7EY9 - chains s and R of the 36 polymer chains in the assembly; structure by electron microscopy, 3.40 A resolution.

# Chain s
Protein: Tail tubular protein gp12
Organism: Escherichia phage T7
UniProt: P03747 (TUBE2_BPT7); numbering as in UniProt (aligned over 1-794)
Chain sequence (794 residues; each row starts with the number of its first residue):
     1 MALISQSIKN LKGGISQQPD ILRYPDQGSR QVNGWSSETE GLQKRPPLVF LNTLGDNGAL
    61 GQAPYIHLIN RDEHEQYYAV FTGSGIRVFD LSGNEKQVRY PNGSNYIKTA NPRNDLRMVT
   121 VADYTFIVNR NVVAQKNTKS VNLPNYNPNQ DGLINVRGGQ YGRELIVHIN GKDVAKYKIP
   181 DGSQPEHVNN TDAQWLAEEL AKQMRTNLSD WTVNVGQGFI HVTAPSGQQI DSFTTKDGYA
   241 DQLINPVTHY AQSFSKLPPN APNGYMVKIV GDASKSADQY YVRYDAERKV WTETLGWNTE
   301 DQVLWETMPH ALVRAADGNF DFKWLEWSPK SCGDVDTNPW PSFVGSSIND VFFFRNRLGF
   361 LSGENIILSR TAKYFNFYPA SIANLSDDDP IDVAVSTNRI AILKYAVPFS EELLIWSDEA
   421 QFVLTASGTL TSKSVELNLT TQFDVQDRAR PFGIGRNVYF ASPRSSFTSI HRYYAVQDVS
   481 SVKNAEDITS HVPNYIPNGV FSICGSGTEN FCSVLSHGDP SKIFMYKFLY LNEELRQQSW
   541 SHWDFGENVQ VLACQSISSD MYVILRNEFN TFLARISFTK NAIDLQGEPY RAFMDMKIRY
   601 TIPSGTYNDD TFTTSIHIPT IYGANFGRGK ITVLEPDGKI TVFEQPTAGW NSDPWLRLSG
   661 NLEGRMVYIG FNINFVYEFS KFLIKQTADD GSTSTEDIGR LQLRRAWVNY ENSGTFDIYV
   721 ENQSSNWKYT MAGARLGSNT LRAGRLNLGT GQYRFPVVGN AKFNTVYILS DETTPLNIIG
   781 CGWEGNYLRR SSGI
Disordered / not traced: 1-2

# Chain R
Protein: Tail tubular protein gp11
Organism: Escherichia phage T7
UniProt: P03746 (TUBE1_BPT7); residue numbers follow UniProt; this construct covers 1-196
Chain sequence (196 residues; numbered 1 to 196; the number before each row is that of its first residue):
     1 MRSYDMNVET AAELSAVNDI LASIGEPPVS TLEGDANADA ANARRILNKI NRQIQSRGWT
    61 FNIEEGITLL PDVYSNLIVY SDDYLSLMST SGQSIYVNRG GYVYDRTSQS DRFDSGITVN
   121 IIRLRDYDEM PECFRYWIVT KASRQFNNRF FGAPEVEGVL QEEEDEARRL CMEYEMDYGG
   181 YNMLDGDAFT SGLLTR
Disordered / not traced: 1

# Interface between chain s and chain R
Pairs across the interface (19):
  Leu3(s) - Phe151(R)  hydrophobic
  Leu3(s) - Gly152(R)
  Leu3(s) - Ala153(R)
  Arg704(s) - Arg149(R)  hydrogen bond (side chain-backbone)
  Arg704(s) - Phe150(R)  hydrogen bond (side chain-backbone)
  Arg705(s) - Glu26(R)  salt bridge
  Arg705(s) - Asp39(R)  salt bridge
  Trp727(s) - Asp35(R)
  Trp727(s) - Ala36(R)
  Lys728(s) - Ala36(R)
  Tyr729(s) - Ala36(R)
  Tyr729(s) - Asn37(R)
  Tyr729(s) - Ala38(R)  hydrogen bond (side chain-backbone)
  Pro756(s) - Asn37(R)
  Pro756(s) - Asp39(R)
  Val758(s) - Phe150(R)  hydrophobic
  Glu784(s) - Phe151(R)
  Asn786(s) - Phe150(R)
  Asn786(s) - Gly152(R)
Interface residues without a listed pair, chain R (12 interface residues in all): Asn42

# Overview
The interface between chain s and chain R involves 10 residues on one side and 12 on the other; the contacts
include 3 hydrogen bonds and 2 salt bridges. Polar pairs include Arg705(s)-Glu26(R), Arg705(s)-Asp39(R) and
Arg704(s)-Arg149(R).
Here chain s is Tail tubular protein gp12 and chain R is Tail tubular protein gp11, both from Escherichia
phage T7. Entry 7EY9 (tail proteins) was determined by electron microscopy, deposited together with 7EY6,
7EY7, 7EY8 and 7EYB.
